PDB entry 1JGQ | X-ray diffraction, 5.00 A resolution (low resolution: residue-level contacts below are approximate; hydrogen-bond / salt-bridge calls are withheld) | chains A and G of the 25 polymer chains in the assembly

== Chain A ==
Molecule: 30S 16S ribosomal RNA
From: Thermus thermophilus
Sequence (1522 nucleotides; numbered 0 to 1544 plus 19 insertion-coded residues; 42 numbers in that range are skipped by the numbering (no residue carries them; nothing is unmodelled there); the number before each row is that of its first residue; a row labelled like 186A-186F holds insertion residues (186A, then the next letters in order); numbering starts at 0):
     0 UUUGUUGGAGAGUUUGAUCCUGGCUCAGGGUGAACGCUGGCGGCGUGCCU
    50 AAGACAUGCAAGUCGUGCGG
    73 GCCGCGGGGU
    84 UUUACUCCGU
    95 GGU
    99 C
   101 AGCGGCGGACGGGUGAGUAACGCGUGGGU
  129A G
   130 ACCUACCCGGAAGAGGGGGACAACCCGGGGAAACUCGGGCUAAUCCCCCA
   180 UGUGGAC
186A-186F CCGCCC
   187 CUUG
191A-191F GGGUGU
   191 GUCCAAAGGGC
   208 UUU
   216 GCCCGCUUCCGGAUGGGCCCGCGUCCCAUCAGCUAGUUGGUGGGGUAAUG
   266 GCCCACCAAGGCGACGACGGGUAGCCGGUCUGAGAGGAUGGCCGGCCACA
   316 GGGGCACUGAGACACGGGCCCCACUCCUACGGGAGGCAGCAGUUAGGAAU
   366 CUUCCGCAAUGGGCGCAAGCCUGACGGAGCGACGCCGCUUGGAGGAAGAA
   416 GCCCUUCGGGGUGUAAACUCCUGAA
   442 CCCGGGACGAAACCCCC
   464 GACGA
   474 GGGGACUGACGGUACCGGGGUAAUA
   500 GCGCCGGCCAACUCCGUGCCAGCAGCCGCGGUAAUACGGAGGGCGCGAGC
   550 GUUACCCGGAUUCACUGGGCGUAAAGGGCGUGUAGGCGGCCUGGGGCGUC
   600 CCAUGUGAAAGACCACGGCUCAACCGUGGGGGAGCGUGGGAUACGCUCAG
   650 GCUAGACGGUGGGAGAGGGUGGUGGAAUUCCCGGAGUAGCGGUGAAAUGC
   700 GCAGAUACCGGGAGGAACGCCGAUGGCGAAGGCAGCCACCUGGUCCACCC
   750 GUGACGCUGAGGCGCGAAAGCGUGGGGAGCAAACCGGAUUAGAUACCCGG
   800 GUAGUCCACGCCCUAAACGAUGCGCGCUAGGUCUCUGGG
   841 UCU
   848 CCUGGGGGCCGAAGCUAACGCGUUAAGCGCGCCGCCUGGGGAGUACGGCC
   898 GCAAGGCUGAAACUCAAAGGAAUUGACGGGGGCCCGCACAAGCGGUGGAG
   948 CAUGUGGUUUAAUUCGAAGCAACGCGAAGAACCUUACCAGGCCUUGACAU
   998 G
  998A C
   999 UAGGGAACCCGGGUGAAAGCCUGGGGUGCC
1028A-1028B CC
  1029 GCGA
1032A-1032B GG
  1033 GGAGCCCUAGCACAGGUGCUGCAUGGCCGUCGUCAGCUCGUGCCGUGAGG
  1083 UGUUGGGUUAAGUCCCGCAACGAGCGCAACCCCCGCCGUUAGUUGCCAGC
  1133 GGUUCGGCCGGGCACUCUAACGGGACUGCCCGCGA
  1169 AAGCGGGAGGAAGGAGGGGACGACGUCUGGUCAGCAUGGCCCUUACGGCC
  1219 UGGGCGACACACGUGCUACAAUGCCCACUACAAAGCGAUGCCACCCGGCA
  1269 ACGGGGAGCUAAUCGCAAAAAGGUGGGCCCAGUUCGGAUUGGGGUCUGCA
  1319 ACCCGACCCCAUGAAGCCGGAAUCGCUAGUAAUCGCGGAUCAGC
 1362A C
  1363 AUGCCGCGGUGAAUACGUUCCCGGGCCUUGUACACACCGCCCGUCACGCC
  1413 AUGGGAGCGGGCUCUACCCGAAGUCGCCGGG
  1446 AGCCUACGGG
  1459 CAGGCGCCGAGGGUAGGGCCCGUGACUGGGGCGAAGUCGUAACAAGGUAG
  1509 CUGUACCGGAAGGUGCGGCUGGAUCACCUCCUUUCU
Not modelled in the structure: 0, 1543-1544

== Chain G ==
Protein: 30S ribosomal protein S4
From: Thermus thermophilus
Reference sequence: P80373 (RS4_THET8); aligned to UniProt positions 1-209 over residues 1-209 (the alignment contains insertions or deletions, so no single offset holds)
Sequence (209 residues; row label = number of the first residue in the row):
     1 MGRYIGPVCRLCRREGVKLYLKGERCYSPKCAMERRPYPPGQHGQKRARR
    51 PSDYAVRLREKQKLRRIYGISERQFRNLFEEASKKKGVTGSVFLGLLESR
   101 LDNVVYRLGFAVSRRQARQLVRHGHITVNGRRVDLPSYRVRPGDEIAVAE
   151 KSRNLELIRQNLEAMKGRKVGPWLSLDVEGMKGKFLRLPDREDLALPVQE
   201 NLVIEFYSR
Not modelled in the structure: 1

== Chain A / chain G interface ==
Contacting residue pairs (5; chain A residue first):
  G409(A) with Lys22(G)
  U427(A) with Pro40(G); Gly41(G)
  A430(A) with Pro7(G); Val8(G)
Other interface residues (no listed pair), chain A (6 interface residues in all): U1, A408, G542
Other interface residues (no listed pair), chain G (7 interface residues in all): Lys86, Gln116

== Summary ==
6 residues of chain A face 7 of chain G across their interface.
Chain A is 30S 16S ribosomal RNA and chain G is 30S ribosomal protein S4, both from Thermus thermophilus; the
structure, The Path of Messenger RNA Through the Ribosome. THIS FILE, 1JGQ, CONTAINS THE 30S RIBOSOME SUBUNIT
..., was determined by X-ray diffraction together with 1JGO and 1JGP from the same study.
